Entry 7CAH (electron microscopy, 3.90 A resolution); this record covers chains D and A of the 3 polymer chains in the assembly.

[Chain D]
Name: Light chain of H014 Fab
Source organism: Homo sapiens
Notes: antibody fragment or engineered binder
Amino-acid sequence (105 residues; row label = number of the first residue in the row):
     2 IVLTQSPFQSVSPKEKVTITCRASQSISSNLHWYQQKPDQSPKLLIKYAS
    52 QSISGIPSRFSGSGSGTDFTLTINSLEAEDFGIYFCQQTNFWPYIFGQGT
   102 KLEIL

[Chain A]
Name: Spike protein S1
Source organism: Severe acute respiratory syndrome coronavirus 2
UniProtKB: P0DTC2 (SPIKE_SARS2); numbering as in UniProt (aligned over 334-527)
Amino-acid sequence (194 residues; each row starts with the number of its first residue):
   334 NLCPFGEVFNATRFASVYAWNRKRISNCVADYSVLYNSASFSTFKCYGVS
   384 PTKLNDLCFTNVYADSFVIRGDEVRQIAPGQTGKIADYNYKLPDDFTGCV
   434 IAWNSNNLDSKVGGNYNYLYRLFRKSNLKPFERDISTEIYQAGSTPCNGV
   484 EGFNCYFPLQSYGFQPTNGVGYQPYRVVVLSFELLHAPATVCGP
Disordered / not traced: 474-488
Disulfide bonds: Cys336-Cys361, Cys379-Cys432
Curated features (UniProtKB/Swiss-Prot):
  - region: Arg403 to Asp405 (Integrin-binding motif), Asn448 to Phe456 (Immunodominant HLA epitope recognized by the CD8+)
  - glycosylation: Asn343 (N-linked (GlcNAc...) (complex) asparagine)
  - natural variant: Gly339 (G339D: In strain: Omicron/BA.1, Omicron/BA.2 and 4 more; G339H: In strain: Omicron/BA.2.75, Omicron/XBB.1.5 and 1 more), Arg346 (R346K: In strain: Mu/B.1.621; R346T: In strain: Omicron/BQ.1.1, Omicron/XBB.1.5 and 1 more), Leu368 (L368I: In strain: Omicron/XBB.1.5, Omicron/EG.5.1), Ser371 (S371F: In strain: Omicron/BA.2, Omicron/BA.2.12.1 and 6 more; S371L: In strain: Omicron/BA.1), Ser373 (S373P: In strain: Omicron/BA.1, Omicron/BA.2 and 7 more), Ser375 (S375F: In strain: Omicron/BA.1, Omicron/BA.2 and 7 more), Thr376 (T376A: In strain: Omicron/BA.2, Omicron/BA.2.12.1 and 5 more), Asp405 (D405N: In strain: Omicron/BA.2, Omicron/BA.2.12.1 and 6 more), Arg408 (R408S: In strain: Omicron/BA.2, Omicron/BA.2.12.1 and 6 more), Lys417 (K417N: In strain: Beta/B.1.351, Omicron/BA.1 and 8 more; K417T: In strain: Gamma/P.1), Asn440 (N440K: In strain: Omicron/BA.1, Omicron/BA.2 and 7 more), Lys444 (K444T: In strain: Omicron/BQ.1.1), 16 further natural variant entries in UniProt
  - mutagenesis: Asn343 (N343Q: Reduced viral infectivity), Leu452 (L452R: Increased resistance to neutralizing antibodies. Decreases HLA binding to NF9 epitope. Increased binding affinity to human ACE2), Tyr453 (Y453F: Decreased HLA binding to NF9 epitope. Increased binding affinity to human ACE2), Ala475 (A475V: Increased resistance to neutralizing antibodies), Val483 (V483A: Increased resistance to neutralizing antibodies), Glu484 (E484D: Increased replication in human TMEM106B overexpressing cells), Phe490 (F490L: Increased resistance to neutralizing antibodies and human covalescent sera neutralization), Gln493 (Q493N: Reduced host ACE2-binding affinity in vitro; Q493Y: Reduced host ACE2-binding affinity in vitro), Asn501 (N501T: Reduced host ACE2-binding affinity in vitro; N501Y: Increased binding affinity to human ACE2), His519 (H519P: Increased resistance to human covalescent sera neutralization)
Reported in the primary citation:
  - mutagenesis - V367F: unchanged binding to H014

[How chain D and chain A interact]
Contacting residue pairs (10):
  Asn91(D) - Phe374(A)
  Asn91(D) - Ser375(A)
  Phe92(D) - Ala372(A)
  Phe92(D) - Ser373(A)
  Phe92(D) - Phe374(A)
  Trp93(D) - Tyr369(A)  hydrophobic
  Trp93(D) - Phe374(A)
  Trp93(D) - Phe377(A)
  Tyr95(D) - Ser375(A)  hydrogen bond (side chain-backbone)
  Tyr95(D) - Thr376(A)
Interface residues without a listed pair, chain A (8 interface residues in all): Pro384

[Overview]
Chain D and chain A form an interface of 4 and 8 residues respectively; the contacts include 1 hydrogen bond.
The hydrogen-bonded pair is Tyr95(D)-Ser375(A). From UniProt: 10 mutagenesis sites on chain A. The paper
reports that V367F of chain A leaves binding to H014 unchanged.
Chain D is Light chain of H014 Fab (Homo sapiens) and chain A is Spike protein S1 (Severe acute respiratory
syndrome coronavirus 2); the structure, The interface of H014 Fab binds to SARS-CoV-2 S, was determined by
electron microscopy together with 7CAC, 7CAB, 7CAI and 7CAK from the same study.
